Entry 4TY0 (X-ray diffraction, 1.80 A resolution); this record covers chain A.

# Chain A
Name: Cyclic AMP-GMP synthase
From: Vibrio cholerae O1 biovar El Tor str. N16961
Notes: EC 2.7.7.86
UniProt: Q9KVG7 (DNCV_VIBCH); residues 4-414 here correspond to UniProt positions 3-413 (UniProt number = residue number - 1)
Chain sequence (413 residues; row label = number of the first residue in the row):
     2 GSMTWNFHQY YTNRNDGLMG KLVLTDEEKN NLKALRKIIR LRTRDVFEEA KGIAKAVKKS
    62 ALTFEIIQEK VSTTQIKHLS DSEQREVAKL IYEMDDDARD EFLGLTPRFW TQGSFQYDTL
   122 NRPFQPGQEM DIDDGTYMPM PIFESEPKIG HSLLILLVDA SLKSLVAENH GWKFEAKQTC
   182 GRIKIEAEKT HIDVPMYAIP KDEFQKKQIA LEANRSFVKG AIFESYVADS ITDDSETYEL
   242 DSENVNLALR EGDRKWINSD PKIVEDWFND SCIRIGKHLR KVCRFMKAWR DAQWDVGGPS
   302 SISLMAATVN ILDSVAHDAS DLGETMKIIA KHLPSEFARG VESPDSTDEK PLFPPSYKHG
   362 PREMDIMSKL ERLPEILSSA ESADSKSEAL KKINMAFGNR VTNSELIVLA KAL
Disordered / not traced: 2, 144-149, 218-238, 414
Sequence notes: expression tag (2-3)
Ion coordination: Mg2+ site 1: D132, D134, D194; Mg2+ site 2: D132, D134 (together with 38V)
Small-molecule neighbours: 38V ([(2R,3S,4R,5R)-5-(6-aminopurin-9-yl)-3-[[(2R,3S,4R,5R)-5-(2-azanyl-6-oxidanylidene-3H-purin-9-yl)-3,4-bis(oxidanyl)oxolan-2-yl]methoxy-oxidanyl-phosphoryl]oxy-4-oxidanyl-oxolan-2-yl]methoxy-[[oxidanyl(phosphonooxy)phosphoryl]methyl]phosphinic acid): Q113, G114, S115, Y118, D132, D134, K178, T180, C181, R183, D194, P196, Y198, L248, S260, D261, P262, V265, K288, R291, S302, I303, M306, S344, D349, L353
From the paper describing this entry:
  - Mg2+ coordination: D132, D134, D194
  - binding site for 38V: Q113, S115, Y118, T180, Y198, S260, S302, I303
  - specificity-determining residues: Q113, I258
  - mutagenesis - Q113T: abolished signaling
  - mutagenesis - I258R: unchanged signaling

# In short
Bound to chain A: compound 38V. D132, D134 and D194 form the Mg2+ site 1. The Mg2+ site 2 is built by D132 and
D134. From the paper: a binding site for 38V at Q113, S115 and Y118 among others; Q113T abolishes signaling.
Chain A is Cyclic AMP-GMP synthase (Vibrio cholerae O1 biovar El Tor str. N16961); the structure, Crystal
structure of Vibrio cholerae DncV cyclic AMP-GMP synthase in complex with linear intermediate 5'
pppA(3',5')pG, was determined by X-ray diffraction (same publication as 4TXY and 4TXZ).
